PDB entry 7NSB | electron microscopy, 3.70 A resolution | chains g and 7 of the 4 polymer chains in the assembly

Chain g (and 7):
Protein: Glucose-induced degradation protein 7
Source organism: Saccharomyces cerevisiae (strain ATCC 204508 / S288c)
Notes: chain 7 of this document is another copy of the same molecule, construct and numbering; everything in this record applies to it too
Reference sequence: P25569 (GID7_YEAST); residues 1-745 here = UniProt positions 1-745
Sequence (745 residues; row label = number of the first residue in the row):
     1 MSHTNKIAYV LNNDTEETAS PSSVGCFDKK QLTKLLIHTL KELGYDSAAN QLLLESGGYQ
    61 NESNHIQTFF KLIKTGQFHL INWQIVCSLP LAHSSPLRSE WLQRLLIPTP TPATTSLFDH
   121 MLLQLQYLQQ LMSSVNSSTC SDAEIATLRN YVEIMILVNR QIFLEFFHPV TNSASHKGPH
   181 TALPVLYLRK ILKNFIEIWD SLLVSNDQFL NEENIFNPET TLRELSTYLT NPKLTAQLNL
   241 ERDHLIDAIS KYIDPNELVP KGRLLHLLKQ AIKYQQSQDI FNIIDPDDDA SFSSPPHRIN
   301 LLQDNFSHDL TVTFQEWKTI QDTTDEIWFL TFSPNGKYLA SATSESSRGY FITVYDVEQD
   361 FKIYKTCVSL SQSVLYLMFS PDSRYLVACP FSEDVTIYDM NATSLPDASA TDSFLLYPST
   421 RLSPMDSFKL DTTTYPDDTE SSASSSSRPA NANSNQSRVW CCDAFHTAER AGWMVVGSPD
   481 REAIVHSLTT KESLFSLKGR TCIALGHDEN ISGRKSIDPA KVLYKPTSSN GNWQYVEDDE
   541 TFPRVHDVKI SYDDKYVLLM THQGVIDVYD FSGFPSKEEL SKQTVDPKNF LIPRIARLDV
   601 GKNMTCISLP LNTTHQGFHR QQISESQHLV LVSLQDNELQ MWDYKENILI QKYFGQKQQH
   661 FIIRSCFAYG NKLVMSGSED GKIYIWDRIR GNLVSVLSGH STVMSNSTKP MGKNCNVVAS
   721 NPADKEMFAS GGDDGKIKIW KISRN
Unresolved in the structure: 1-29, 55-255, 288-291, 401-457, 613-624, 701-713 (chain 7: 1-23, 55-63, 109-116, 169-180, 287-303, 344-351, 369-372, 400-457, 501-532, 576-591, 613-626, 702-713, 745)

Interface between chain g and chain 7:
Pairs across the interface - 46 pairs, chain g then chain 7:
  Gln31(g) - Asp304(7)  hydrogen bond
  Leu32(g) - Leu43(7)  hydrophobic
  Thr33(g) - Tyr45(7)
  Leu36(g) - Leu36(7)  hydrophobic
  Tyr45(g) - Thr33(7)
  Leu52(g) - Tyr45(7)  hydrophobic
  Leu52(g) - Ala48(7)  hydrophobic
  Val259(g) - Asp304(7)
  Arg263(g) - Asp304(7)  hydrogen bond (side chain-backbone)
  Arg263(g) - Asn305(7)  hydrogen bond (side chain-backbone)
  Leu265(g) - Phe27(7)  hydrophobic
  Leu267(g) - Leu268(7)  hydrophobic
  Leu267(g) - Ala271(7)
  Leu267(g) - Gln275(7)
  Leu268(g) - Phe27(7)  hydrophobic
  Gln270(g) - Tyr274(7)
  Gln270(g) - Gln275(7)  hydrogen bond
  Ala271(g) - Leu267(7)
  Tyr274(g) - Gln270(7)
  Tyr274(g) - Lys273(7)
  Tyr274(g) - Tyr274(7)  hydrophobic
  Gln275(g) - Leu267(7)
  Gln275(g) - Gln270(7)  hydrogen bond
  Phe292(g) - Cys26(7)  hydrogen bond (backbone-side chain)
  Ile299(g) - Cys26(7)
  Ile299(g) - Phe27(7)  hydrophobic
  Asn300(g) - Gln31(7)
  Leu301(g) - Phe27(7)  hydrophobic
  Leu301(g) - Gln31(7)  hydrogen bond (backbone-side chain)
  Leu301(g) - Leu35(7)  hydrophobic
  Leu301(g) - Arg263(7)
  Leu302(g) - Asn256(7)
  Leu302(g) - Val259(7)  hydrophobic
  Leu302(g) - Pro260(7)
  Leu302(g) - Arg263(7)  hydrogen bond (backbone-side chain)
  Gln303(g) - Pro255(7)
  Gln303(g) - Arg263(7)
  Asp304(g) - Arg263(7)  salt bridge
  Asp304(g) - Gln270(7)
  Ile511(g) - Ser701(7)
  Asn647(g) - Lys657(7)  hydrogen bond (backbone-side chain)
  Ile648(g) - Val696(7)  hydrophobic
  Leu649(g) - Gly655(7)
  Gln651(g) - Phe654(7)
  Lys652(g) - Asp636(7)
  Lys652(g) - Phe654(7)
Also at the interface, not in a pair above, chain g (40 interface residues in all): Leu40, Leu43, Ala48, Pro260, Lys269, Ile272, Lys273, Ser293, Ser512, Trp642, Glu646, Ile650
Also at the interface, not in a pair above, chain 7 (40 interface residues in all): Gly25, Leu32, Leu40, Leu52, His266, Phe306, Asn637, Asp680, Lys682, Tyr684, Leu693

Overview:
The chain g/chain 7 interface involves 40 residues from each chain, with 9 hydrogen bonds and 1 salt bridge.
Among the polar pairs are Asp304(g)-Arg263(7), Gln31(g)-Asp304(7) and Arg263(g)-Asn305(7).
Chain g and chain 7 are both Glucose-induced degradation protein 7 (Saccharomyces cerevisiae (strain ATCC
204508 / S288c)); the structure, Supramolecular assembly module of yeast Chelator-GID SR4 E3 ubiquitin ligase,
was determined by electron microscopy, deposited together with 7NS3, 7NS4, 7NS5 and 7NSC.
